Entry 3CRX (X-ray diffraction, 2.50 A resolution); this record covers chains E and A of the 6 polymer chains in the assembly.

Chain E:
Molecule: 35-nt DNA strand
Sequence (35 nucleotides; each row starts with the number of its first residue):
     1 TATAACTTCGTATACGTATGTATATACGAAATTAT

Chain A:
Name: Cre recombinase
Source organism: Enterobacteria phage P1
UniProtKB: P06956 (RECR_BPP1); residues 1-343 here = UniProt positions 1-343
Amino-acid sequence (343 residues; each row starts with the number of its first residue):
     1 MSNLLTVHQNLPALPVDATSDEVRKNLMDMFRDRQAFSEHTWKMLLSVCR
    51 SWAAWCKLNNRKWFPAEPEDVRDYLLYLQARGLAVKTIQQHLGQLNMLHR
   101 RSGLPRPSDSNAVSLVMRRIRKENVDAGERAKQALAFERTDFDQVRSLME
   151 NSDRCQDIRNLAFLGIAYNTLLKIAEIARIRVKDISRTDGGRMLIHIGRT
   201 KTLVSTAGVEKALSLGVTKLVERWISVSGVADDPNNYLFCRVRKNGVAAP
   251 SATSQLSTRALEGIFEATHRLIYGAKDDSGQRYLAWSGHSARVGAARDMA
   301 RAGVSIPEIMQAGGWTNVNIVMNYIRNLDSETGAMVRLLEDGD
Disordered / not traced: 1-18, 342-343
Sequence notes: engineered mutation Lys173 (Arg in P06956)
UniProt features mapped onto this chain:
  - active site: His289, Arg292, Trp315, Tyr324 (O-(3'-phospho-DNA)-tyrosine intermediate)

Chain E / chain A interface:
Residue-residue contacts - 39 pairs, chain E then chain A:
  DT21(E) - Gly93(A)  phosphate contact
  DT21(E) - Asn96(A)  phosphate contact
  DT21(E) - Met97(A)  sugar contact
  DT21(E) - Arg100(A)  salt bridge to the phosphate
  DT21(E) - Arg106(A)  salt bridge to the phosphate
  DA22(E) - Phe37(A)  phosphate contact
  DA22(E) - Thr41(A)  sugar contact
  DA22(E) - Met97(A)  phosphate contact
  DA22(E) - Arg101(A)  salt bridge to the phosphate
  DT23(E) - Phe37(A)  phosphate contact
  DT23(E) - Ser38(A)  hydrogen bond to the phosphate
  DT23(E) - Thr41(A)  hydrogen bond to the phosphate
  DT23(E) - Gln90(A)  base contact
  DA24(E) - Ser38(A)  phosphate contact
  DA24(E) - Met44(A)  base contact
  DA24(E) - Lys173(A)  phosphate contact
  DT25(E) - His40(A)  hydrogen bond to the base
  DT25(E) - Lys173(A)  phosphate contact
  DT25(E) - Ile174(A)  phosphate contact
  DT25(E) - Ala175(A)  hydrogen bond to the phosphate
  DT25(E) - Glu262(A)  sugar contact
  DA26(E) - Ile174(A)  phosphate contact
  DA26(E) - Glu262(A)  phosphate contact
  DA26(E) - Tyr283(A)  sugar contact
  DA26(E) - Ser287(A)  phosphate contact
  DA26(E) - Gly288(A)  hydrogen bond to the phosphate
  DA26(E) - His289(A)  salt bridge to the phosphate
  DC27(E) - Arg259(A)  base contact
  DC27(E) - Glu262(A)  base contact
  DC27(E) - Arg282(A)  sugar contact
  DC27(E) - Tyr283(A)  phosphate contact
  DC27(E) - Ser287(A)  phosphate contact
  DG28(E) - Arg259(A)  hydrogen bond to the base
  DG28(E) - Glu266(A)  phosphate contact
  DG28(E) - Lys276(A)  salt bridge to the phosphate
  DA29(E) - Arg259(A)  base contact
  DA34(E) - Arg243(A)  hydrogen bond to the sugar
  DT35(E) - Lys244(A)  hydrogen bond to the base
  DT35(E) - Asn245(A)  phosphate contact
Other interface residues (no listed pair), chain A (29 interface residues in all): Thr258, Trp286

Overview:
11 residues of chain E and 29 residues of chain A are in contact, with 8 hydrogen bonds and 5 salt bridges.
Polar pairs include DT25(E)-His40(A), DG28(E)-Arg259(A) and DT35(E)-Lys244(A). From UniProt: 4 active-site
residues on chain A.
Chain E is a 35-nt DNA strand and chain A is Cre recombinase (Enterobacteria phage P1); the structure, Cre
recombinase/DNA complex intermediate I, was determined by X-ray diffraction (same publication as 2CRX).
